PDB entry 3C7O | X-ray diffraction, 1.80 A resolution | chain A

Chain A:
Molecule: Endo-1,4-beta-xylanase
Source organism: Bacillus subtilis
Notes: EC 3.2.1.55
Reference sequence: Q45071 (Q45071_BACSU); residues 1-487 here correspond to UniProt positions 27-513 (UniProt number = residue number + 26)
Amino-acid sequence (487 residues; numbered 1 to 487; the number before each row is that of its first residue):
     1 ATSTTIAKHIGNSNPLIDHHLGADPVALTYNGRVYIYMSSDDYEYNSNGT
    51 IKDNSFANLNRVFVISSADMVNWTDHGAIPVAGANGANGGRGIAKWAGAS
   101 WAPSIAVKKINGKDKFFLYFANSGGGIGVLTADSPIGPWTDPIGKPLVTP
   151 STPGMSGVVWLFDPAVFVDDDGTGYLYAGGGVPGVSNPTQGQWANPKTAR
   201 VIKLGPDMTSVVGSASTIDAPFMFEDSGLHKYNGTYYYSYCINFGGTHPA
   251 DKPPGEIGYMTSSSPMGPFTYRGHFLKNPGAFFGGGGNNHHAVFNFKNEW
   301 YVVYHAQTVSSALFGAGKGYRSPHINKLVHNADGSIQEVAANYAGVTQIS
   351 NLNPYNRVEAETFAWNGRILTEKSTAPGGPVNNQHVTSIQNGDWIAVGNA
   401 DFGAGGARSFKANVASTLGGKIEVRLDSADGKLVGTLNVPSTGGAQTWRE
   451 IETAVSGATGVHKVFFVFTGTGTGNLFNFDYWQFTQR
Bound ions: Na+ site 1 near His290 (its only coordinating residue here); Ca2+: Glu359, Glu361, Asn383, Gln384, Asp480; Na+ site 2: Arg368, Ser388, Gln390, Asp393
Swiss-Prot annotation at these positions:
  - active site: Asp24 (Proton acceptor), Glu225 (Proton donor)
  - binding site (substrate): Asn288
  - binding site (Ca(2+)): Glu359, Glu361, Asn383, Gln384, Asp480
  - site: Asp163 (Important for catalytic activity, responsible for pKa modulation of the active site Glu and correct orientation of both the proton donor and substrate)
What the authors report for this chain:
  - catalytic residues: Asp24, Asp163, Glu225 (proposed by the authors, not directly observed)

Overview:
Glu359, Glu361, Asn383, Gln384 and Asp480 form the Ca2+ site. Arg368, Ser388, Gln390 and Asp393 form the Na+
site 2. UniProt lists active-site residues Asp24 and Glu225, substrate-binding residue Asn288 and 5
Ca2+-binding residues. The paper reports catalytic residues Asp24, Asp163 and Glu225.
Chain A is Endo-1,4-beta-xylanase (Bacillus subtilis); the structure, Crystal structure of a glycoside
hydrolase family 43 arabinoxylan arabinofuranohydrolase from Bacillus subtilis in complex with ..., was
determined by X-ray diffraction together with 3C7E, 3C7F, 3C7G and 3C7H from the same study.
